Entry 6B9H (X-ray diffraction, 1.50 A resolution); this record covers chains A and B.

Chain A:
Molecule: Protein Hook homolog 3
Organism: Homo sapiens
UniProt: Q86VS8 (HOOK3_HUMAN); numbering as in UniProt (aligned over 1-160)
Amino-acid sequence (161 residues; row label = number of the first residue in the row; numbering starts at 0):
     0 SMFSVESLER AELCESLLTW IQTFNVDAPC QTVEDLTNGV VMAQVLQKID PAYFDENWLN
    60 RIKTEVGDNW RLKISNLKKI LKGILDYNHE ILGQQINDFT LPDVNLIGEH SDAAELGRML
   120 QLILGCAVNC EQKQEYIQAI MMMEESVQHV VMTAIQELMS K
Not modelled in the structure: 0-9
Differences from the reference sequence: expression tag (0)
Swiss-Prot annotation at these positions:
  - modified residue: Met-1 (N-acetylmethionine), Ser-3 (Phosphoserine), Ser-6 (Phosphoserine)
What the authors report for this chain:
  - mutagenesis - A138D: unchanged binding to Cytoplasmic dynein 1 light intermediate chain 1 (chain B)

Chain B:
Molecule: Cytoplasmic dynein 1 light intermediate chain 1
UniProt: Q9Y6G9 (DC1L1_HUMAN); numbering as in UniProt (aligned over 433-458)
Amino-acid sequence (26 residues; numbered 433 to 458; the number before each row is that of its first residue):
   433 NMKAGATSEG VLANFFNSLL SKKTGS
Not modelled in the structure: 433-440, 455-458

Chain A / chain B interface:
Contacting residue pairs (17):
  Gln-133(A) with Leu-452(B)
  Ile-136(A) with Phe-448(B), hydrophobic; Leu-452(B), hydrophobic
  Ile-139(A) with Phe-448(B), hydrophobic
  Met-140(A) with Ala-445(B), hydrophobic; Phe-448(B), hydrophobic; Asn-449(B)
  Glu-144(A) with Glu-441(B), hydrogen bond (side chain-backbone); Leu-444(B)
  Gln-147(A) with Leu-444(B); Phe-448(B)
  His-148(A) with Leu-444(B)
  Met-151(A) with Leu-444(B), hydrophobic; Phe-447(B), hydrophobic
  Ile-154(A) with Phe-448(B), hydrophobic; Leu-451(B), hydrophobic
  Gln-155(A) with Phe-447(B)
Other interface residues (no listed pair), chain A (11 interface residues in all): Val-150
Interface features reported in the paper:
  - hot spots on chain A (mutagenesis) - M140D: abolished binding to Cytoplasmic dynein 1 light intermediate chain 1 (chain B)
  - interface residues, chain B: Leu-444(B), Phe-448(B)

Summary:
11 residues of chain A face 8 of chain B across their interface; the contacts include 1 hydrogen bond. Its one
hydrogen-bonded contact is Glu-144(A)/Glu-441(B). From the paper: M140D of chain A abolishes binding to
Cytoplasmic dynein 1 light intermediate chain 1 (chain B); interface residues Leu-444(B) and Phe-448(B).
Chain A is Protein Hook homolog 3 (Homo sapiens) and chain B is Cytoplasmic dynein 1 light intermediate chain
1; the structure, Complex of Hook Domain with a Dynein Light Intermediate Chain Peptide, was determined by
X-ray diffraction.
